Entry 5AGF (X-ray diffraction, 1.09 A resolution); this record covers chain A.

[Chain A]
Protein: Cytochrome C prime
Organism: Achromobacter xylosoxidans
UniProtKB: P00138 (CYCP_ALCXX); residue numbers follow UniProt; this construct covers 2-127
Amino-acid sequence (127 residues; each row starts with the number of its first residue):
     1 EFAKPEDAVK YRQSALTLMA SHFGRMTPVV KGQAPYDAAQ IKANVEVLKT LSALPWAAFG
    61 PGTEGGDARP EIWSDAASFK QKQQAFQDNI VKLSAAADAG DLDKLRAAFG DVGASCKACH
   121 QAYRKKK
Not modelled in the structure: 126-127
Sequence notes: engineered mutation Gln-121 (Asp in P00138)
Modified positions: Glu-1 (pyroglutamic acid; PCA)
Swiss-Prot annotation at these positions:
  - binding site (heme c): Arg-12, Gln-13, Asp-67, Cys-116, Cys-119, His-120
Covalent attachments: heme c (HEC) linked to Cys-116, Cys-119
Residues lining bound ligands:
  - heme c (HEC): Val-9, Arg-12, Gln-13, Leu-16, Thr-17, Met-19, Ala-20, Phe-23, Trp-56, Phe-59, Gly-65, Gly-66, Asp-67, Ala-68, Ile-72, Phe-79, Lys-82, Gln-83, Phe-86, Val-112, Ser-115, Tyr-123, Arg-124
  - heme c / nitric oxide: Val-9, Arg-12, Gln-13, Leu-16, Thr-17, Met-19, Ala-20, Phe-23, Trp-56, Phe-59, Gly-65, Gly-66, Asp-67, Ala-68, Ile-72, Phe-79, Lys-82, Gln-83, Phe-86, Val-112, Ser-115, His-120, Tyr-123, Arg-124

[In short]
Chain A binds heme c / nitric oxide. Covalently linked heme c: at Cys-119. Curated annotation (UniProt) lists
6 heme c-binding residues.
Chain A is Cytochrome C prime (Achromobacter xylosoxidans); the structure, Nitrosyl complex of the D121Q
variant of cytochrome c prime from Alcaligenes xylosoxidans, was determined by X-ray diffraction (same
publication as 4D4N and 4D4X).
